PDB entry 1FWD | X-ray diffraction, 2.00 A resolution | chains A and C of the 3 polymer chains in the assembly

# Chain A
Protein: Urease
From: Klebsiella aerogenes
Notes: EC 3.5.1.5; engineered mutation(s): C(C 319)A
Reference sequence: P18316 (URE3_KLEAE); residues 1-100 here = UniProt positions 1-100
Chain sequence (100 residues; row label = number of the first residue in the row):
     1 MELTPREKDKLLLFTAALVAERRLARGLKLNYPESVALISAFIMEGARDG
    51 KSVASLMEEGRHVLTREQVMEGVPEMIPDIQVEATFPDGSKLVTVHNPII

# Chain C
Protein: Urease
From: Klebsiella aerogenes
Notes: EC 3.5.1.5
Reference sequence: P18314 (URE1_KLEAE); residue numbers follow UniProt; this construct covers 1-567
Chain sequence (567 residues; each row starts with the number of its first residue):
     1 MSNISRQAYADMFGPTVGDKVRLADTELWIEVEDDLTTYGEEVKFGGGKV
    51 IRDGMGQGQMLAADCVDLVLTNALIVDHWGIVKADIGVKDGRIFAIGKAG
   101 NPDIQPNVTIPIGAATEVIAAEGKIVTAGGIDTHIHWICPQQAEEALVSG
   151 VTTMVGGGTGPAAGTHATTCTPGPWYISRMLQAADSLPVNIGLLGKGNVS
   201 QPDALREQVAAGVIGLKIHEDWGATPAAIDCALTVADEMDIQVALHSDTL
   251 NESGFVEDTLAAIGGRTIHTFHTEGAGGGHAPDIITACAHPNILPSSTNP
   301 TLPYTLNTIDEHLDMLMVAHHLDPDIAEDVAFAESRIRRETIAAEDVLHD
   351 LGAFSLTSSDSQAMGRVGEVILRTWQVAHRMKVQRGALAEETGDNDNFRV
   401 KRYIAKYTINPALTHGIAHEVGSIEVGKLADLVVWSPAFFGVKPATVIKG
   451 GMIAIAPMGDINASIPTPQPVHYRPMFGALGSARHHCRLTFLSQAAAANG
   501 VAERLNLRSAIAVVKGCRTVQKADMVHNSLQPNITVDAQTYEVRVDGELI
   551 TSEPADVLPMAQRYFLF
Not modelled in the structure: 1
Construct notes: modified residue (217); engineered mutation Ala-319 (Cys in P18314)
Modified positions: Lys-217 (lysine nz-carboxylic acid; KCX)
Ion coordination: Ni2+ site 1: His-134, His-136, Lys-217, Asp-360; Ni2+ site 2: Lys-217, His-246, His-272
Swiss-Prot annotation at these positions:
  - active site: His-320 (Proton donor)
  - binding site (Ni(2+)): His-134, His-136, Lys-217, His-246, His-272, Asp-360
  - binding site (substrate): His-219
  - modified residue: Lys-217 (N6-carboxylysine)

# Interface between chain A and chain C
Residue-residue contacts (37):
  Arg-6(A) with Asn-462(C)
  Asp-9(A) with Pro-470(C); His-472(C), salt bridge; Arg-474(C), salt bridge
  Lys-10(A) with Asp-460(C), salt bridge; Gln-469(C)
  Leu-12(A) with His-472(C)
  Leu-13(A) with Gln-469(C); Pro-470(C), hydrophobic
  Val-19(A) with Phe-567(C), hydrophobic
  Arg-23(A) with Leu-566(C), hydrogen bond (side chain-backbone); Phe-567(C)
  Asn-31(A) with Gln-562(C), hydrogen bond (side chain-backbone); Arg-563(C); Phe-565(C), hydrogen bond (side chain-backbone)
  Tyr-32(A) with Phe-439(C), hydrophobic; Arg-563(C), hydrogen bond (backbone-backbone)
  Pro-33(A) with Arg-563(C); Tyr-564(C); Phe-565(C); Leu-566(C)
  Glu-34(A) with Leu-566(C)
  Val-36(A) with Gln-469(C)
  Ser-40(A) with Gln-469(C)
  Met-70(A) with Gln-562(C)
  Glu-71(A) with Arg-563(C), hydrogen bond (backbone-side chain)
  Met-76(A) with Phe-439(C), hydrophobic; Tyr-564(C), hydrophobic
  Gln-81(A) with Ile-465(C); Thr-467(C), hydrogen bond; Pro-468(C); Gln-469(C), hydrogen bond (backbone-backbone)
  Glu-83(A) with Ala-463(C); Ser-464(C), hydrogen bond
  Leu-92(A) with Ser-464(C); Ile-465(C), hydrophobic; Pro-468(C), hydrophobic
Also at the interface, not in a pair above, chain A (22 interface residues in all): Ala-16, Val-73, Val-82
Also at the interface, not in a pair above, chain C (19 interface residues in all): Ala-438

# Summary
22 residues of chain A face 19 of chain C across their interface, with 8 hydrogen bonds and 3 salt bridges.
Polar contacts include Asp-9(A)/His-472(C), Asp-9(A)/Arg-474(C) and Lys-10(A)/Asp-460(C). UniProt lists
active-site residue His-320(C), 6 Ni2+-binding residues and substrate-binding residue His-219(C) on chain C.
Chain A is Urease and chain C is Urease, both from Klebsiella aerogenes; the structure, Klebsiella aerogenes
urease, C319A variant at ph 9.4, was determined by X-ray diffraction, deposited together with 1FWA, 1FWB,
1FWC, 1FWE, 1FWF, 1FWG, 1FWH and 1FWJ.
